PDB entry 3BFV | X-ray diffraction, 1.80 A resolution | chain A

== Chain A ==
Molecule: Membrane protein CapA1, Protein tyrosine kinase, Protein tyrosine kinase
From: Staphylococcus aureus
Notes: fragment: FUSION PROTEIN CONSISTS OF (P72367) and 1-230 (A8YPQ5) OF CAPA1 AND CAPB2, FUSION PROTEIN CONSISTS OF (A8YPQ6) and 1-230 (A8YPQ5) OF CAPA1 AND CAPB2
UniProtKB: chimeric construct of P72367, A8YPQ5: residues 194-222 from P72367 (CAP8A_STAAU) positions 194-222 (same numbers); residues 1001-1230 from A8YPQ5 positions 1-230 (UniProt number = residue number - 1000)
Amino-acid sequence (271 residues; row label = number of the first residue in the row; note: 778 numbers in that range are skipped by the numbering (no residue carries them; nothing is unmodelled there)):
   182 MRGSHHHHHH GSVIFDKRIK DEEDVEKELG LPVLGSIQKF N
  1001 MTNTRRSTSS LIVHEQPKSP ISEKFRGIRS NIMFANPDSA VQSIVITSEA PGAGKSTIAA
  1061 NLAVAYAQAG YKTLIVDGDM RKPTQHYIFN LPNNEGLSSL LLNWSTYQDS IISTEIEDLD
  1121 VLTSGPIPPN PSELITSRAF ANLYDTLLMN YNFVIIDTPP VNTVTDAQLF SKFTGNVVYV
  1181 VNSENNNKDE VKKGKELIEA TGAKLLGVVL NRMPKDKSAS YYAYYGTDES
Disordered / not traced: 182-196, 1216-1230
Construct notes: initiating methionine (182); expression tag (183-193)
Metal / ion sites: Mg2+: S1056 (together with ADP)
Ligand contacts: ADP (adenosine-5'-diphosphate): I218, Q219, K220, F221, S1010, S1048, P1051, G1052, A1053, G1054, K1055, S1056, T1057, T1084, N1211, R1212
Reported in the primary citation:
  - Mg2+ coordination: S1056
  - Mg2+ coordination through a water molecule: D1079, D1157
  - binding site for ADP: N1211, R1212
  - mutagenesis - K1055M: abolished catalytic activity (citing earlier work)
  - catalytic residues: K1055 (citing earlier work)
  - post-translational modification sites: Y1221, Y1222, Y1224, Y1225

== Overview ==
Bound to chain A: ADP. The paper reports the catalytic residue K1055; K1055M abolishes catalytic activity.
Chain A is Membrane protein CapA1, Protein tyrosine kinase, Protein tyrosine kinase (Staphylococcus aureus);
the structure, crystal structure of the chimerical protein CapAB, was determined by X-ray diffraction together
with 2VED from the same study.
